7VS5 - chains ai and an of the 369 polymer chains in the assembly; structure by electron microscopy, 3.40 A resolution.

# Chain ai (and an)
Protein: Major capsid protein
Source organism: Enterobacteria phage T4
Notes: chain an of this document is another copy of the same molecule, construct and numbering; everything in this record applies to it too
UniProt: P04535 (CAPSH_BPT4); residues 1-521 here = UniProt positions 1-521
Sequence (521 residues; row label = number of the first residue in the row):
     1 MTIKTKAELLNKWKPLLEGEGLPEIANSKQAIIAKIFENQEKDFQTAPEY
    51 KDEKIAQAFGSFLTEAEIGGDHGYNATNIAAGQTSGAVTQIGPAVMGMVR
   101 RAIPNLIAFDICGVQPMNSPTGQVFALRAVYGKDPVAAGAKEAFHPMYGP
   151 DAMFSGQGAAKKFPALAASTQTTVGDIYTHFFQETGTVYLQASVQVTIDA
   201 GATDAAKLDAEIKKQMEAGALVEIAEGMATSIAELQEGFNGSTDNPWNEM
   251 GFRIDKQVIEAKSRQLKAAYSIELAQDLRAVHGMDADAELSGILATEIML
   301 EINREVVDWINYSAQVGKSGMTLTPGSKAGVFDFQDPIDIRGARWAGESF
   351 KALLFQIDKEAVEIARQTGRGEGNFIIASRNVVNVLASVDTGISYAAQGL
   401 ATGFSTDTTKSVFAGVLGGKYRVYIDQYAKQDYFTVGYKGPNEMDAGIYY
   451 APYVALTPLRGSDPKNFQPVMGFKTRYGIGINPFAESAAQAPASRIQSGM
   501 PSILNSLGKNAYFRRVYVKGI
Unresolved in the structure: 1-65
Swiss-Prot annotation at these positions:
  - site: E65, A66 (Cleavage)

# Chain ai / chain an interface
Contacting residue pairs (15; chain ai residue first):
  A269(ai) with F239(an)
  Y270(ai) with F239(an)
  S271(ai) with E234(an), hydrogen bond
  E273(ai) with A233(an); E234(an)
  K465(ai) with E237(an); W247(an)
  N466(ai) with Q236(an); E237(an), hydrogen bond (side chain-backbone); G238(an); F239(an); W247(an)
  F467(ai) with W247(an), hydrophobic
  Q468(ai) with E234(an), hydrogen bond (side chain-backbone); F239(an)
Other interface residues (no listed pair), chain ai (9 interface residues in all): L274
Other interface residues (no listed pair), chain an (8 interface residues in all): T230

# Summary
The interface between chain ai and chain an involves 9 residues on one side and 8 on the other, with 3
hydrogen bonds. Among the polar pairs are S271(ai)-E234(an), N466(ai)-E237(an) and Q468(ai)-E234(an).
Chain ai and chain an are both Major capsid protein (Enterobacteria phage T4); the structure, The expanded
head structure of phage T4, was determined by electron microscopy together with 7VRT from the same study.
